Entry 5OWW (X-ray diffraction, 1.50 A resolution); this record covers chain A.

== Chain A ==
Molecule: Bromodomain-containing protein 4
Organism: Homo sapiens
Notes: fragment: Bromo domain 1
UniProt: O60885 (BRD4_HUMAN); residues 44-168 here = UniProt positions 44-168
Sequence (127 residues; row label = number of the first residue in the row):
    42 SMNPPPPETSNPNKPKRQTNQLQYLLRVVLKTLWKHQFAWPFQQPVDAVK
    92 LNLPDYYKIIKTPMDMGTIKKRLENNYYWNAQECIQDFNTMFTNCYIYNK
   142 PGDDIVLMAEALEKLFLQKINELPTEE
Construct notes: expression tag (42-43)
Curated features (UniProtKB/Swiss-Prot):
  - site: N140 (Acetylated histone binding)
  - cross-link: K99 (Glycyl lysine isopeptide (Lys-Gly) (interchain with G-Cter in SUMO2))
  - natural variant: D145 (D145G: Found in a patient with a neurodevelopmental syndrome; uncertain significance)
  - mutagenesis: N140 (N140A: Abolishes binding to acetylated histones)
Residues lining bound ligands: B0Q (N-(3-methylbenzotriazol-5-yl)-1-(phenylmethyl)imidazole-2-carboxamide): W81, P82, F83, Q85, V87, L92, L94, Y97, C136, Y139, N140, I146, M149

== Overview ==
Bound to chain A: compound B0Q. Curated annotation (UniProt) lists one mutagenesis site.
Chain A is Bromodomain-containing protein 4 (Homo sapiens); the structure, Crystal structure of human BRD4(1)
bromodomain in complex with UT22B, was determined by X-ray diffraction together with 5OVB, 5OWM and 5NLK from
the same study.
